Entry 1OWF (X-ray diffraction, 1.95 A resolution); this record covers chains E and B of the 5 polymer chains in the assembly.

== Chain E ==
Molecule: 20-nt DNA strand
Sequence (20 nucleotides; numbered 30 to 49; the number before each row is that of its first residue):
    30 GCTTATCAATTTGTTGCACC

== Chain B ==
Name: Integration Host Factor beta-subunit
Organism: Escherichia coli
UniProtKB: P0A6Y1 (IHFB_ECOLI); numbering as in UniProt (aligned over 1-94)
Sequence (94 residues; each row starts with the number of its first residue):
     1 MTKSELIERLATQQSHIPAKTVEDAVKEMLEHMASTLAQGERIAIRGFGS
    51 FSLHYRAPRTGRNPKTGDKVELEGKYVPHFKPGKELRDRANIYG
Construct notes: engineered mutation Ala44 (Glu in P0A6Y1)

== Chain E / chain B interface ==
Pairs across the interface - 10 pairs, chain E then chain B:
  DT33(E) with Arg56(B), hydrogen bond to the phosphate
  DA34(E) with His54(B), salt bridge to the phosphate; Arg56(B), salt bridge to the phosphate
  DT35(E) with His79(B), salt bridge to the phosphate
  DT44(E) with Arg46(B), hydrogen bond to the base
  DG45(E) with Ala44(B), phosphate contact; Arg46(B), hydrogen bond to the sugar
  DC46(E) with Ala44(B), phosphate contact; Ile45(B), phosphate contact; Arg46(B), hydrogen bond to the phosphate
Interface residues without a listed pair, chain B (7 interface residues in all): Ala57

== Overview ==
Chain E and chain B form an interface of 6 and 7 residues respectively; the contacts include 4 hydrogen bonds
and 3 salt bridges. Polar contacts include DT44(E)-Arg46(B), DG45(E)-Arg46(B) and DT33(E)-Arg56(B).
Chain E is a 20-nt DNA strand and chain B is Integration Host Factor beta-subunit (Escherichia coli); the
structure, Crystal structure of a mutant IHF (BetaE44A) complexed with the native H' Site, was determined by
X-ray diffraction, deposited together with 1OUZ and 1OWG.
